Entry 1IO7 (X-ray diffraction, 1.50 A resolution); this record covers chain A.

== Chain A ==
Protein: Cytochrome P450 CYP119
Source organism: Sulfolobus solfataricus
Notes: EC 1.14.14.-
UniProtKB: Q55080 (CPXW_SULSO); residue numbers follow UniProt; this construct covers 1-368
Amino-acid sequence (368 residues; row label = number of the first residue in the row):
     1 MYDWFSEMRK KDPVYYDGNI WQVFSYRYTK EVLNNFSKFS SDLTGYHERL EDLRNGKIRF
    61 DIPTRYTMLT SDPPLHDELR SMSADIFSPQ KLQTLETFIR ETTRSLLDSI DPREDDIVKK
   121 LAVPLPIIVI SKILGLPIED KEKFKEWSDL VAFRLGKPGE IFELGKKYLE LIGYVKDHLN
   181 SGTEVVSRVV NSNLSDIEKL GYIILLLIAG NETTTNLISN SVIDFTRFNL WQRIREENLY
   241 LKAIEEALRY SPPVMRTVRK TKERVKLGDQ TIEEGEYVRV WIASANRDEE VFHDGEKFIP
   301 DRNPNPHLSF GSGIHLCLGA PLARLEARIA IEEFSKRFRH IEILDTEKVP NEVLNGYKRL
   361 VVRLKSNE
Not modelled in the structure: 367-368
Metal / ion sites: heme Fe near Cys317 (its only coordinating residue here)
Ligand contacts: heme (HEM): Leu33, Met68, Leu69, His76, Arg80, Phe87, Ile130, Phe153, Leu205, Leu206, Ala209, Gly210, Thr213, Thr214, Leu217, Leu248, Pro253, Val254, Thr257, Arg259, Ile282, Ser309, Phe310, Gly311, Ile314, His315, Cys317, Leu318, Gly319, Leu322, Ala323

== Summary ==
Bound to chain A: heme.
Chain A is Cytochrome P450 CYP119 (Sulfolobus solfataricus); the structure, Thermophilic cytochrome P450
(CYP119) from sulfolobus solfataricus: high resolution structural origin of its thermostability and functional
..., was determined by X-ray diffraction, deposited together with 1IO8 and 1IO9.
